Entry 4V93 (electron microscopy, 8.10 A resolution (very low resolution: no residue pairs are listed; an interface is given only as per-side residue counts)); this record covers chains A4 and C5 of the 180 polymer chains in the assembly.

# Chain A4
Molecule: Extracellular globin-2
Organism: Lumbricus terrestris
UniProtKB: P02218 (GLB2_LUMTE); residue numbers follow UniProt; this construct covers 1-145
Amino-acid sequence (145 residues; numbered 1 to 145; the number before each row is that of its first residue):
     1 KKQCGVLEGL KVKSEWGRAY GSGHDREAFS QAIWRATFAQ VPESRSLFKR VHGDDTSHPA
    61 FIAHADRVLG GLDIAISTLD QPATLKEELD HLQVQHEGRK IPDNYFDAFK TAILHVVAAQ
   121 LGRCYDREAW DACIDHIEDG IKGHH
Sequence notes: conflict Asp66 (Glu in P02218)
Swiss-Prot annotation at these positions:
  - binding site (heme b): His96

# Chain C5
Molecule: Hemoglobin linker chain L1
Organism: Lumbricus terrestris
UniProtKB: Q9GV76 (Q9GV76_LUMTE); residues -14 to 225 here correspond to UniProt positions 1-240 (UniProt number = residue number + 15)
Amino-acid sequence (240 residues; row label = number of the first residue in the row; numbers below 1 keep their minus sign (Met-14 is residue -14)):
   -14 MWYVLGLMLV GLAAGASDPY QERRFQYLVK NQNLHIDYLA KKLHDIEEEY NKLTHDVDKK
    46 TIRQLKARIS NLEEHHCDEH ESECRGDVPE CIHDLLFCDG EKDCRDGSDE DPETCSLNIT
   106 HVGSSYTGLA TWTSCEDLNP DHAIVTITAA HRKSFFPNRV WLRATLSYEL DEHDHTVSTT
   166 QLRGFYNFGK RELLLAPLKG QSEGYGVICD FNLGDDDHAD CKIVVPSSLF VCAHFNAQRY
Disordered / not traced: -14 to 8
Disulfide bonds: Cys194-Cys206

# How chain A4 and chain C5 interact
At this resolution (8 A) residue pairs are not listed: 15 residues of chain A4 and 14 of chain C5 lie at the interface.

# Overview
Chain A4 and chain C5 form an interface of 15 and 14 residues respectively. From UniProt: heme b-binding
residue His96(A4) on chain A4.
Here chain A4 is Extracellular globin-2 and chain C5 is Hemoglobin linker chain L1, both from Lumbricus
terrestris. Entry 4V93 (Fitted coordinates for Lumbricus terrestris hemoglobin cryo-EM complex (EMD-2627)) was
determined by electron microscopy.
